PDB entry 2A4Q | X-ray diffraction, 2.45 A resolution | chains B and C of the 4 polymer chains in the assembly

# Chain B
Protein: NS4a peptide
UniProtKB: O39914 (O39914_9HEPC); residues 21-39 here correspond to UniProt positions 575-593 (UniProt number = residue number + 554)
Chain sequence (23 residues; row label = number of the first residue in the row):
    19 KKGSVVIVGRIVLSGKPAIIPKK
Not modelled in the structure: 19
Sequence notes: cloning artifact (19-20, 40-41); engineered mutation Ser22 (Cys576 in O39914)

# Chain C
Protein: NS3 protease/helicase'
From: Hepatitis C virus
Notes: fragment: protease domain, residues 1-181
UniProtKB: Q91RS4 (Q91RS4_9HEPC); numbering as in UniProt (aligned over 1-181)
Chain sequence (200 residues; each row starts with the number of its first residue; numbers below 1 keep their minus sign (Met-10 is residue -10)):
   -10 MASMTGGQQMGAPITAYAQQTRGLLGCIITSLTGRDKNQVEGEVQIVSTA
    40 TQTFLATCINGVCWTVYHGAGTRTIASPKGPVIQMYTNVDQDLVGWPAPQ
    90 GSRSLTPCTCGSSDLYLVTRHADVIPVRRRGDSRGSLLSPRPISYLKGSS
   140 GGPLLCPAGHAVGLFRAAVCTRGVAKAVDFIPVENLETTMRSGSHHHHHH
Not modelled in the structure: -10 to 28, 180-189
Sequence notes: cloning artifact (-10 to 0, 182-183); expression tag (184-189)
Metal / ion sites: Zn2+: Cys97, Cys99, Cys145

# Chain B / chain C interface
Contacting residue pairs (6; chain B residue first):
  Pro35(B) - Ala111(C)
  Pro35(B) - Val113(C)
  Ile37(B) - Arg109(C)
  Ile38(B) - Val29(C)  hydrophobic
  Ile38(B) - Glu30(C)
  Ile38(B) - Gly31(C)
Other interface residues (no listed pair), chain B (4 interface residues in all): Ala36
Other interface residues (no listed pair), chain C (8 interface residues in all): Val107, His110

# In short
4 residues of chain B face 8 of chain C across their interface. Cys97(C), Cys99(C) and Cys145(C) form the Zn2+
site.
Chain B is NS4a peptide and chain C is NS3 protease/helicase' (Hepatitis C virus); the structure, HCV NS3
protease with NS4a peptide and a covalently bound macrocyclic ketoamide compound, was determined by X-ray
diffraction.
